7JZY - chains B and I of the 12 polymer chains in the assembly; structure by electron microscopy, 3.60 A resolution.

# Chain B
Name: Type I-F CRISPR-associated protein Csy2
From: Pseudomonas aeruginosa
UniProtKB: B3G161 (B3G161_PSEAI); residues 1-327 here = UniProt positions 1-327
Chain sequence (327 residues; numbered 1 to 327; the number before each row is that of its first residue):
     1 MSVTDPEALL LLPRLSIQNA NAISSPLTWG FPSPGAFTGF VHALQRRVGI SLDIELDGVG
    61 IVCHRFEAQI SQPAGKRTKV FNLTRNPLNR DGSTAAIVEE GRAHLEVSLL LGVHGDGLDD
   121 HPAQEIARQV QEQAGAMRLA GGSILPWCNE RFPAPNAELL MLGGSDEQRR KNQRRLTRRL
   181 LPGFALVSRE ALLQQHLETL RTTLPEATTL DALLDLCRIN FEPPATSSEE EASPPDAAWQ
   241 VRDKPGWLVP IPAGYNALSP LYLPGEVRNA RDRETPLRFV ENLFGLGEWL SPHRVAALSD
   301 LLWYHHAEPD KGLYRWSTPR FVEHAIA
Unresolved in the structure: 1-2, 225-238, 323-327

# Chain I
Name: CRISPR type I-F/YPEST-associated protein Csy3
From: Pseudomonas aeruginosa
UniProtKB: A0A444M080 (A0A444M080_PSEAI); residues 20-361 here correspond to UniProt positions 1-342 (UniProt number = residue number - 19)
Chain sequence (342 residues; row label = number of the first residue in the row):
    20 MSKPILSTAS VLAFERKLDP SDALMSAGAW AQRDASQEWP AVTVREKSVR GTISNRLKTK
    80 DRDPAKLDAS IQSPNLQTVD VANLPSDADT LKVRFTLRVL GGAGTPSACN DAAYRDKLLQ
   140 TVATYVNDQG FAELARRYAH NLANARFLWR NRVGAEAVEV RINHIRQGEV ARAWRFDALA
   200 IGLRDFKADA ELDALAELIA SGLSGSGHVL LEVVAFARIG DGQEVFPSQE LILDKGDKKG
   260 QKSKTLYSVR DAAAIHSQKI GNALRTIDTW YPDEDGLGPI AVEPYGSVTS QGKAYRQPKQ
   320 KLDFYTLLDN WVLRDEAPAV EQQHYVIANL IRGGVFGEAE EK
Unresolved in the structure: 20-23, 359-361

# Chain B / chain I interface
Residue-residue contacts (65):
  Gln18(B) - Pro39(I)  hydrogen bond (side chain-backbone)
  Gln18(B) - Ser40(I)
  Gln18(B) - Asp41(I)  hydrogen bond (side chain-backbone)
  Gln18(B) - Ser276(I)
  Asn19(B) - Ser276(I)
  Arg65(B) - Arg269(I)
  Glu67(B) - Val268(I)
  Gln69(B) - Tyr266(I)  hydrogen bond
  Ser71(B) - Ile251(I)
  Pro73(B) - Asp253(I)
  Pro73(B) - Lys254(I)
  Ala74(B) - Lys254(I)  hydrogen bond (backbone-backbone)
  Ala74(B) - Gly255(I)
  Ala74(B) - Asp256(I)  hydrogen bond (backbone-backbone)
  Ala74(B) - Gly259(I)
  Ala74(B) - Gln260(I)
  Lys76(B) - Asp253(I)  salt bridge
  Val80(B) - Ile251(I)  hydrophobic
  Val80(B) - Leu252(I)
  Asn82(B) - Glu249(I)
  Asn82(B) - Leu250(I)
  Asn82(B) - Ile251(I)
  Leu83(B) - Leu250(I)  hydrogen bond (backbone-backbone)
  Leu83(B) - Leu252(I)  hydrophobic
  Thr84(B) - Leu250(I)
  Thr84(B) - Gln277(I)
  Arg85(B) - Leu250(I)
  Arg85(B) - Thr308(I)
  Pro87(B) - Arg351(I)
  Leu88(B) - Thr308(I)
  Asn89(B) - Ala313(I)
  Arg90(B) - Ala313(I)
  Arg90(B) - Gln316(I)  hydrogen bond (backbone-side chain)
  Gly92(B) - Gly311(I)
  Glu99(B) - Leu252(I)
  His104(B) - Asp41(I)  salt bridge
  His104(B) - Tyr266(I)  hydrogen bond
  Glu132(B) - Gln186(I)
  Gly135(B) - Arg117(I)  hydrogen bond (backbone-side chain)
  Ala136(B) - His227(I)
  Met137(B) - Arg117(I)
  Arg138(B) - Glu34(I)  salt bridge
  Arg138(B) - Arg35(I)
  Arg138(B) - Asp38(I)  salt bridge
  Ser143(B) - Arg35(I)
  Ser143(B) - Asp38(I)  hydrogen bond
  Ser143(B) - Arg117(I)
  Ile144(B) - Arg117(I)  hydrogen bond (backbone-side chain)
  Pro146(B) - Arg117(I)
  Pro146(B) - Leu229(I)  hydrophobic
  Cys148(B) - Arg113(I)  hydrogen bond (backbone-side chain)
  Cys148(B) - Thr115(I)
  Cys148(B) - Ile184(I)  hydrophobic
  Cys148(B) - Leu229(I)  hydrophobic
  Cys148(B) - Glu231(I)
  Asn149(B) - Arg113(I)
  Asn149(B) - Glu231(I)  hydrogen bond
  Arg151(B) - Glu57(I)  salt bridge
  Arg268(B) - Ala358(I)  hydrogen bond (side chain-backbone)
  Asn269(B) - Ser29(I)  hydrogen bond
  Asn269(B) - Ala358(I)
  Ala270(B) - Val30(I)
  Ala270(B) - Asn129(I)  hydrogen bond (backbone-side chain)
  Arg271(B) - Cys128(I)
  Arg273(B) - Asn129(I)
Also at the interface, not in a pair above, chain B (42 interface residues in all): Phe81, Arg102, Glu106, Leu145, Asp272
Also at the interface, not in a pair above, chain I (50 interface residues in all): Gln56, Leu119, Ser126, Ala127, Asp130, Tyr304, Ser306, Val307, Pro317, Glu357

# Summary
The interface between chain B and chain I involves 42 residues on one side and 50 on the other, with 16
hydrogen bonds and 5 salt bridges. Among the polar pairs are Lys76(B)-Asp253(I), His104(B)-Asp41(I) and
Arg138(B)-Glu34(I).
Here chain B is Type I-F CRISPR-associated protein Csy2 and chain I is CRISPR type I-F/YPEST-associated
protein Csy3, both from Pseudomonas aeruginosa. Entry 7JZY (CryoEM structure of a CRISPR-Cas complex) was
determined by electron microscopy.
